Entry 4QZ3 (X-ray diffraction, 2.80 A resolution); this record covers chains H and Z of the 28 polymer chains in the assembly.

[Chain H]
Molecule: Proteasome subunit beta type-2
Organism: Saccharomyces cerevisiae
Notes: EC 3.4.25.1
Reference sequence: P25043 (PSB2_YEAST); residues 1-232 here correspond to UniProt positions 30-261 (UniProt number = residue number + 29)
Chain sequence (232 residues; each row starts with the number of its first residue):
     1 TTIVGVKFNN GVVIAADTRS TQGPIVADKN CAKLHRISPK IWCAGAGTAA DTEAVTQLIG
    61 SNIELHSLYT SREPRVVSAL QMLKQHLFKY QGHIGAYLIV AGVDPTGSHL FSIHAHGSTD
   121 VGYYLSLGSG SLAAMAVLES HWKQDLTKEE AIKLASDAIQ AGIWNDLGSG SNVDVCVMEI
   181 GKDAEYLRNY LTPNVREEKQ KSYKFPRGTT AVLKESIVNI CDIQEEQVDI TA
Disordered / not traced: 223-232
Glycans and other covalent adducts: compound 04C linked to Thr-1
Small-molecule neighbours:
  - 04C (1,2,4-trideoxy-4-methyl-2-{[N-(morpholin-4-ylacetyl)-L-alanyl-O-methyl-L-tyrosyl]amino}-1-phenyl-D-xylitol), molecule 1: Arg-19, Ser-20, Thr-21, Gln-22, Cys-31, Lys-33, Gly-45, Ala-46, Gly-47, Thr-48, Ala-49, Thr-52, Ser-129, Gly-168
  - 04C, molecule 2: His-114, His-116, Ser-118
UniProt features mapped onto this chain:
  - active site: Thr-1 (Nucleophile)

[Chain Z]
Molecule: Proteasome subunit beta type-6
Organism: Saccharomyces cerevisiae
Notes: EC 3.4.25.1
Reference sequence: P23724 (PSB6_YEAST); residues 1-222 here correspond to UniProt positions 20-241 (UniProt number = residue number + 19)
Chain sequence (222 residues; row label = number of the first residue in the row):
     1 QFNPYGDNGG TILGIAGEDF AVLAGDTRNI TDYSINSRYE PKVFDCGDNI VMSANGFAAD
    61 GDALVKRFKN SVKWYHFDHN DKKLSINSAA RNIQHLLYGK RFFPYYVHTI IAGLDEDGKG
   121 AVYSFDPVGS YEREQCRAGG AAASLIMPFL DNQVNFKNQY EPGTNGKVKK PLKYLSVEEV
   181 IKLVRDSFTS ATERHIQVGD GLEILIVTKD GVRKEFYELK RD
Metal / ion sites: Mg2+: Thr-192, Val-198
Small-molecule neighbours: 04C (1,2,4-trideoxy-4-methyl-2-{[N-(morpholin-4-ylacetyl)-L-alanyl-O-methyl-L-tyrosyl]amino}-1-phenyl-D-xylitol): Asp-126, Pro-127, Val-128

[Interface between chain H and chain Z]
Contacting residue pairs (58):
  Arg-19(H) / Ile-196(Z)
  Arg-19(H) / Asp-222(Z)  salt bridge
  Gly-23(H) / Tyr-33(Z)
  Pro-24(H) / Arg-194(Z)
  Pro-24(H) / His-195(Z)
  Pro-24(H) / Ile-196(Z)  hydrogen bond (backbone-backbone)
  Ile-25(H) / Arg-194(Z)
  Ile-25(H) / His-195(Z)
  Val-26(H) / Glu-193(Z)
  Val-26(H) / Arg-194(Z)  hydrogen bond (backbone-backbone)
  Val-26(H) / Ile-196(Z)  hydrophobic
  Ala-27(H) / Arg-194(Z)  hydrogen bond (backbone-side chain)
  Lys-29(H) / Glu-193(Z)  salt bridge
  Lys-29(H) / Arg-194(Z)
  Ile-163(H) / Asp-222(Z)
  Trp-164(H) / Ile-35(Z)
  Trp-164(H) / Arg-38(Z)  hydrogen bond (backbone-side chain)
  Trp-164(H) / Arg-221(Z)
  Trp-164(H) / Asp-222(Z)
  Asn-165(H) / Tyr-33(Z)
  Asn-165(H) / Arg-38(Z)
  Asp-166(H) / Tyr-33(Z)
  Asp-166(H) / Asp-222(Z)
  Leu-167(H) / Ile-30(Z)  hydrophobic
  Leu-167(H) / Asp-32(Z)
  Leu-167(H) / Tyr-33(Z)  hydrogen bond (backbone-backbone)
  Leu-167(H) / Ile-35(Z)  hydrophobic
  Leu-167(H) / Ile-196(Z)
  Gly-168(H) / Tyr-33(Z)
  Ser-169(H) / Asp-222(Z)
  Gly-170(H) / Asp-222(Z)
  Ser-171(H) / Asp-222(Z)  hydrogen bond (backbone-side chain)
  Asn-194(H) / Lys-220(Z)  hydrogen bond (backbone-side chain)
  Asn-194(H) / Asp-222(Z)
  Arg-196(H) / Thr-189(Z)  hydrogen bond
  Arg-196(H) / Ser-190(Z)  hydrogen bond
  Arg-196(H) / Glu-193(Z)
  Glu-197(H) / Arg-185(Z)  salt bridge
  Lys-199(H) / Asp-186(Z)
  Gln-200(H) / Lys-182(Z)
  Gln-200(H) / Arg-185(Z)  hydrogen bond
  Gln-200(H) / Asp-186(Z)  hydrogen bond (backbone-side chain)
  Lys-201(H) / Glu-179(Z)
  Lys-201(H) / Asp-186(Z)  hydrogen bond (backbone-side chain)
  Tyr-203(H) / Phe-149(Z)
  Tyr-203(H) / Gln-153(Z)
  Tyr-203(H) / Leu-183(Z)
  Tyr-203(H) / Asp-186(Z)  hydrogen bond
  Phe-205(H) / Asn-152(Z)
  Phe-205(H) / Gln-153(Z)
  Phe-205(H) / Gln-159(Z)
  Arg-207(H) / Pro-162(Z)
  Gly-208(H) / Pro-162(Z)
  Thr-209(H) / Asn-158(Z)
  Thr-209(H) / Gln-159(Z)
  Thr-209(H) / Tyr-160(Z)  hydrogen bond (backbone-backbone)
  Ala-211(H) / Tyr-160(Z)  hydrophobic
  Ala-211(H) / Gly-166(Z)
Interface residues without a listed pair, chain H (32 interface residues in all): Thr-21, Asp-28, Val-195, Pro-206
Interface residues without a listed pair, chain Z (32 interface residues in all): Arg-28, Ser-34, Leu-145, Glu-161, Glu-218

[Summary]
Chain H and chain Z each contribute 32 residues to their interface, with 14 hydrogen bonds and 3 salt bridges.
Polar pairs include Arg-19(H)/Asp-222(Z), Lys-29(H)/Glu-193(Z) and Glu-197(H)/Arg-185(Z). Bound to chain H:
compound 04C. Bound to chain Z: compound 04C. Covalently linked compound 04C: at Thr-1(H).
Here chain H is Proteasome subunit beta type-2 and chain Z is Proteasome subunit beta type-6, both from
Saccharomyces cerevisiae. Entry 4QZ3 (yCP beta5-A49V mutant in complex with the epoxyketone inhibitor ONX
0914) was determined by X-ray diffraction, deposited together with 4QUX, 4QUY, 4QV0, 4QV1, 4QV3, 4QV4 and 42
further entries.
